PDB entry 2PGH | X-ray diffraction, 2.80 A resolution | chains A and D of the 4 polymer chains in the assembly

# Chain A
Protein: Hemoglobin (aquo met) (alpha chain)
From: Sus scrofa
Reference sequence: P01965 (HBA_PIG); residue numbers follow UniProt; this construct covers 1-141
Amino-acid sequence (141 residues; row label = number of the first residue in the row):
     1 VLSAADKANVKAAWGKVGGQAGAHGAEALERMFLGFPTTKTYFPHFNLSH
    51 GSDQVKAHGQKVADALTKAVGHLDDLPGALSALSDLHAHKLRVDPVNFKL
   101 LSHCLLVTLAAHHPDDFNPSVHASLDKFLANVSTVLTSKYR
Metal / ion sites: heme Fe near His-87 (its only coordinating residue here)
Residues lining bound ligands: heme (HEM): Met-32, Thr-39, Tyr-42, Phe-43, His-45, His-58, Lys-61, Val-62, Ala-65, Leu-66, Leu-83, Leu-86, His-87, Leu-91, Val-93, Asn-97, Phe-98, Leu-101, Leu-136
UniProt features mapped onto this chain:
  - binding site (O2): His-58
  - binding site (heme b): His-87
  - modified residue: Ser-3 (Phosphoserine), Lys-7 (N6-succinyllysine), Lys-11 (N6-succinyllysine), Lys-16 (N6-acetyllysine), Lys-40 (N6-succinyllysine), Ser-49 (Phosphoserine), Ser-102 (Phosphoserine), Thr-108 (Phosphothreonine), Ser-124 (Phosphoserine), Thr-134 (Phosphothreonine), Thr-137 (Phosphothreonine), Ser-138 (Phosphoserine)

# Chain D
Protein: Hemoglobin (aquo met) (beta chain)
From: Sus scrofa
Reference sequence: P02067 (HBB_PIG); numbering as in UniProt (aligned over 1-146)
Amino-acid sequence (146 residues; row label = number of the first residue in the row):
     1 VHLSAEEKEAVLGLWGKVNVDEVGGEALGRLLVVYPWTQRFFESFGDLSN
    51 ADAVMGNPKVKAHGKKVLQSFSDGLKHLDNLKGTFAKLSELHCDQLHVDP
   101 ENFRLLGNVIVVVLARRLGHDFNPDVQAAFQKVVAGVANALAHKYH
Differences from the reference sequence: conflict Asp-125 (Asn in P02067)
Metal / ion sites: heme Fe near His-92 (its only coordinating residue here)
Residues lining bound ligands: heme (HEM): Thr-38, Phe-41, Phe-42, Phe-45, His-63, Lys-66, Val-67, Ser-70, Phe-85, Leu-88, Leu-91, His-92, Gln-95, Leu-96, Val-98, Asn-102, Phe-103, Leu-106, Val-137, Leu-141

# How chain A and chain D interact
Residue-residue contacts (14; chain A residue first):
  Pro-37(A) / His-146(D)
  Thr-38(A) / His-97(D)
  Thr-38(A) / Tyr-145(D)
  Thr-41(A) / His-97(D)
  Tyr-42(A) / Arg-40(D)
  Arg-92(A) / Pro-36(D)
  Arg-92(A) / Trp-37(D)
  Arg-92(A) / Arg-40(D)
  Asp-94(A) / Trp-37(D)
  Asp-94(A) / Asn-102(D)  hydrogen bond
  Pro-95(A) / Trp-37(D)
  Val-96(A) / Glu-101(D)
  Tyr-140(A) / Trp-37(D)
  Arg-141(A) / Pro-36(D)
Other interface residues (no listed pair), chain A (13 interface residues in all): Leu-91, Asn-97, Leu-100
Other interface residues (no listed pair), chain D (10 interface residues in all): Val-98, Asp-99

# In short
13 residues of chain A face 10 of chain D across their interface, with 1 hydrogen bond. Its one
hydrogen-bonded contact is Asp-94(A)/Asn-102(D). Chain A binds heme. Ligands of chain D: heme. UniProt lists
O2-binding residue His-58(A) and heme b-binding residue His-87(A) on chain A.
Chain A is Hemoglobin (aquo met) (alpha chain) and chain D is Hemoglobin (aquo met) (beta chain), both from
Sus scrofa; the structure, Structure determination of aquomet porcine hemoglobin at 2.8 angstrom resolution,
was determined by X-ray diffraction.
